8FX5 - chains R and A of the 5 polymer chains in the assembly; structure by electron microscopy, 2.45 A resolution.

# Chain R
Name: Muscarinic acetylcholine receptor M4
Source organism: Homo sapiens
UniProtKB: P08173 (ACM4_HUMAN); the construct lacks a stretch of the UniProt sequence and is renumbered around it, so the offset changes along the chain: 1-226 = UniProt 1-226; 373-387 = UniProt 227-241; 388-479 = UniProt 388-479
Sequence (349 residues; row label = number of the first residue in the row; note: 146 numbers in that range are skipped by the numbering (no residue carries them; nothing is unmodelled there); numbers below 1 keep their minus sign (Asp-7 is residue -7)):
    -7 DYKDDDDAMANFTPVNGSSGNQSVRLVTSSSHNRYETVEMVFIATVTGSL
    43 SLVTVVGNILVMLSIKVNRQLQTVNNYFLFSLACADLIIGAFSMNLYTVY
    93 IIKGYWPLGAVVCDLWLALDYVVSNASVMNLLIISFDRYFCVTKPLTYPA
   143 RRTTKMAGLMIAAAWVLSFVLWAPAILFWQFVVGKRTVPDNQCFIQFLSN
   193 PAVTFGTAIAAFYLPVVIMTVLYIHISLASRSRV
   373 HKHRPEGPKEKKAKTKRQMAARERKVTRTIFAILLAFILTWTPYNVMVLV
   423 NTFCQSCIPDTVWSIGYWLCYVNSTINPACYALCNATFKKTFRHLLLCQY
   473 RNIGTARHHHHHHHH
Unresolved in the structure: -7 to 31, 373-391, 468-487
Differences from the reference sequence: expression tag (-7 to 0, 480-487)
Curated features (UniProtKB/Swiss-Prot):
  - glycosylation (N-linked (GlcNAc...) asparagine): Asn8, Asn13
  - modified residue (Phosphothreonine): Thr459, Thr463, Thr477
Cystine bridges: Cys105-Cys185, Cys426-Cys429
Residues lining bound ligands:
  - xanomeline (XNO), molecule 1: Tyr89, Tyr92, Ile93, Gln184, Phe186, Asp432, Thr433, Ser436
  - xanomeline (XNO), molecule 2: Asp112, Tyr113, Ser116, Asn117, Trp164, Phe189, Leu190, Thr196, Thr199, Ala200, Ala203, Trp413, Tyr416, Asn417, Val420, Tyr439, Cys442, Tyr443
Reported in the primary citation:
  - binding site for xanomeline: Tyr89, Tyr92, Asp112, Tyr113, Ser116, Asn117, Trp164, Phe186, Leu190, Thr196, Thr199, Ala203, Trp413, Tyr416, Asn417, Val420, Asp432, Ser436, Tyr439, Cys442, Tyr443
  - mutagenesis - Y439A, C442A, Y443A: decreased binding to xanomeline (citing earlier work)
  - specificity-determining residues: Leu190 (citing earlier work)
  - conformationally variable residues (side-chain flip): Trp435
  - allosteric site: Phe186
  - mutagenesis - Y92A, Q184A, F186A, W435A: abolished binding to xanomeline
  - mutagenesis - F186A: abolished binding to LY2033298
  - mutagenesis - Y89A: increased binding to xanomeline

# Chain A
Name: Guanine nucleotide-binding protein G(i) subunit alpha-1
Source organism: Mus musculus
UniProtKB: B2RSH2 (GNAI1_MOUSE); residues 1-354 here = UniProt positions 1-354
Sequence (354 residues; each row starts with the number of its first residue):
     1 MGCTLSAEDKAAVERSKMIDRNLREDGEKAAREVKLLLLGAGESGKNTIV
    51 KQMKIIHEAGYSEEECKQYKAVVYSNTIQSIIAIIRAMGRLKIDFGDSAR
   101 ADDARQLFVLAGAAEEGFMTAELAGVIKRLWKDSGVQACFNRSREYQLND
   151 SAAYYLNDLDRIAQPNYIPTQQDVLRTRVKTTGIVETHFTFKDLHFKMFD
   201 VGAQRSERKKWIHCFEGVTAIIFCVALSDYDLVLAEDEEMNRMHASMKLF
   251 DSICNNKWFTDTSIILFLNKKDLFEEKIKKSPLTICYPEYAGSNTYEEAA
   301 AYIQCQFEDLNKRKDTKEIYTHFTCSTDTKNVQFVFDAVTDVIIKNNLKD
   351 CGLF
Unresolved in the structure: 1-3, 56-181
Differences from the reference sequence: engineered mutation Asn47 (Ser in B2RSH2), Ala203 (Gly in B2RSH2), Ala245 (Glu in B2RSH2), Ser326 (Ala in B2RSH2)
Curated features (UniProtKB/Swiss-Prot):
  - region: Lys35 to Lys46, Thr48 (G1 motif), Asp173 to Thr181 (G2 motif), Phe196 to Gly202, Gln204, Arg205 (G3 motif), Ile265 to Asp272 (G4 motif), Thr324, Cys325, Thr327 to Thr329 (G5 motif)
  - binding site (GTP): Glu43 to Lys46, Thr48, Asp150, Ser151, Leu175 to Arg178, Asp200 to Gly202, Gln204, Asn269 to Asp272
  - binding site (Mg(2+)): Thr181
  - lipidation: Gly2 (N-myristoyl glycine), Cys3 (S-palmitoyl cysteine)

# Chain R / chain A interface
Contacting residue pairs (23):
  Asn67(R) with Asp350(A); Cys351(A)
  Arg130(R) with Cys351(A), hydrogen bond (side chain-backbone); Leu353(A)
  Cys133(R) with Asn347(A), hydrogen bond (backbone-side chain); Cys351(A), hydrophobic
  Val134(R) with Leu348(A), hydrophobic
  Pro137(R) with Ile343(A); Ile344(A), hydrophobic; Asn347(A), hydrogen bond (backbone-side chain)
  Pro141(R) with Asn347(A)
  Ala142(R) with Arg32(A)
  Ile218(R) with Leu353(A), hydrophobic
  Ser224(R) with Asp341(A), hydrogen bond
  Arg225(R) with Asp341(A)
  Arg394(R) with Glu318(A), salt bridge; Asp341(A), salt bridge; Lys345(A); Phe354(A)
  Lys397(R) with Phe354(A), hydrogen bond (side chain-backbone)
  Val398(R) with Leu353(A)
  Thr401(R) with Leu353(A)
  Cys456(R) with Gly352(A)
Interface residues without a listed pair, chain R (23 interface residues in all): Asp129, Leu138, Tyr215, Ala221, Ser222, Val226, Ile402, Asn457
Interface residues without a listed pair, chain A (17 interface residues in all): Leu194, Tyr320, Phe336, Thr340

# In short
Chain R and chain A form an interface of 23 and 17 residues respectively, with 5 hydrogen bonds and 2 salt
bridges. Polar contacts include Arg394(R)-Glu318(A), Arg394(R)-Asp341(A) and Arg130(R)-Cys351(A). The paper
reports a binding site for xanomeline at Tyr89(R), Tyr92(R) and Asp112(R) among others; Y92A, Q184A and F186A
of chain R, among others, abolish binding to xanomeline; 8 substitutions were tested in all.
Chain R is Muscarinic acetylcholine receptor M4 (Homo sapiens) and chain A is Guanine nucleotide-binding
protein G(i) subunit alpha-1 (Mus musculus); the structure, Human M4 muscarinic acetylcholine receptor complex
with Gi1 and xanomeline, was determined by electron microscopy.
